Entry 3TJH (X-ray diffraction, 2.12 A resolution); this record covers chains A and B of the 4 polymer chains in the assembly.

== Chain A ==
Molecule: H2-Ld SBM2
Source organism: Mus musculus
Chain sequence (180 residues; numbered 0 to 179; the number before each row is that of its first residue; numbering starts at 0):
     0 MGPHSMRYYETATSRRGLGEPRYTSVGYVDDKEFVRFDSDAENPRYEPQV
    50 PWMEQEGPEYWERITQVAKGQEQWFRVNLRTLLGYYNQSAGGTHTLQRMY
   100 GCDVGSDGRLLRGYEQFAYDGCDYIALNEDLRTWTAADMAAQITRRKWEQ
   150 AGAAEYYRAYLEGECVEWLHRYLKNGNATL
Not modelled in the structure: 0, 176-179
Cystine bridges: Cys101-Cys164

== Chain B ==
Molecule: p3A1
Chain sequence (9 residues; each row starts with the number of its first residue):
     1 SPLDSLWWI

== How chain A and chain B interact ==
Pairs across the interface - 45 pairs, chain A then chain B:
  Met5(A) - Ser1(B)
  Tyr7(A) - Ser1(B)  hydrogen bond (side chain-backbone)
  Tyr7(A) - Pro2(B)
  Tyr45(A) - Pro2(B)  hydrophobic
  Arg62(A) - Ser1(B)  hydrogen bond
  Ile63(A) - Ser1(B)
  Ile63(A) - Pro2(B)
  Val66(A) - Asp4(B)
  Gln70(A) - Leu3(B)
  Gln70(A) - Asp4(B)
  Gln70(A) - Ser5(B)  hydrogen bond (side chain-backbone)
  Trp73(A) - Ser5(B)
  Trp73(A) - Leu6(B)  hydrogen bond (side chain-backbone)
  Trp73(A) - Trp7(B)
  Trp73(A) - Trp8(B)
  Val76(A) - Trp8(B)
  Asn77(A) - Trp8(B)
  Asn77(A) - Ile9(B)  hydrogen bond (side chain-backbone)
  Thr80(A) - Ile9(B)
  Leu81(A) - Ile9(B)  hydrophobic
  Tyr84(A) - Ile9(B)  hydrogen bond (side chain-backbone)
  Arg97(A) - Leu3(B)  hydrogen bond (side chain-backbone)
  Arg97(A) - Ser5(B)  hydrogen bond
  Tyr99(A) - Pro2(B)
  Tyr99(A) - Leu3(B)  hydrogen bond (side chain-backbone)
  Tyr123(A) - Ile9(B)
  Thr143(A) - Ile9(B)  hydrogen bond (side chain-backbone)
  Lys146(A) - Trp8(B)
  Lys146(A) - Ile9(B)  hydrogen bond (side chain-backbone)
  Trp147(A) - Trp7(B)  hydrogen bond (side chain-backbone)
  Trp147(A) - Trp8(B)  hydrogen bond (side chain-backbone)
  Trp147(A) - Ile9(B)  hydrophobic
  Ala150(A) - Trp7(B)
  Ala152(A) - Trp7(B)  hydrophobic
  Tyr155(A) - Leu3(B)
  Tyr155(A) - Asp4(B)  hydrogen bond (side chain-backbone)
  Tyr155(A) - Leu6(B)  hydrophobic
  Tyr155(A) - Trp7(B)  hydrophobic
  Tyr156(A) - Leu3(B)  hydrophobic
  Tyr156(A) - Ser5(B)
  Tyr156(A) - Leu6(B)  hydrogen bond (side chain-backbone)
  Tyr159(A) - Ser1(B)  hydrogen bond (side chain-backbone)
  Tyr159(A) - Leu3(B)  hydrophobic
  Trp167(A) - Ser1(B)
  Tyr171(A) - Ser1(B)  hydrogen bond (side chain-backbone)
Other interface residues (no listed pair), chain A (27 interface residues in all): Leu95

== In short ==
The interface between chain A and chain B involves 27 residues on one side and 9 on the other, with 17
hydrogen bonds. Among the polar pairs are Tyr7(A)-Ser1(B), Arg62(A)-Ser1(B) and Gln70(A)-Ser5(B).
Here chain A is H2-Ld SBM2 (Mus musculus) and chain B is p3A1. Entry 3TJH (42F3-p3A1/H2-Ld complex) was
determined by X-ray diffraction together with 3TF7, 3TFK and 3TPU from the same study.
